9FAQ - chains A and G of the 8 polymer chains in the assembly; structure by electron microscopy, 2.90 A resolution.

Chain A:
Name: Gamma-aminobutyric acid receptor subunit alpha-1
From: Homo sapiens
Reference sequence: P14867 (GBRA1_HUMAN); residues 12-416 here correspond to UniProt positions 39-443 (UniProt number = residue number + 27)
Sequence (405 residues; numbered 12 to 416; the number before each row is that of its first residue):
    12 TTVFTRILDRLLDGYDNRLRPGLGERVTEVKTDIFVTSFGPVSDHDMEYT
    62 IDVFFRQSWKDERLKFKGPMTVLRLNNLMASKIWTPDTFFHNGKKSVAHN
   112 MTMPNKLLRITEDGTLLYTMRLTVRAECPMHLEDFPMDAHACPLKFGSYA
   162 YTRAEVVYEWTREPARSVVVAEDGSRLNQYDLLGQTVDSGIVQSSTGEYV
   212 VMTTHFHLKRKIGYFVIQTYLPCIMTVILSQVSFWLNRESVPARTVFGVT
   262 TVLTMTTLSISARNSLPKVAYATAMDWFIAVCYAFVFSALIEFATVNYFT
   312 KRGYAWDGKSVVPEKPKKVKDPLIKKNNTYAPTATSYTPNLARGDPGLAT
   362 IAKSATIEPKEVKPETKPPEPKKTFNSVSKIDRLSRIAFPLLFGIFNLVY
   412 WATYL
Disordered / not traced: 324-383
Disulfides: Cys139-Cys153
Covalently attached groups: glycan linked to Asn111
Small-molecule neighbours:
  - phosphatidylglycerol (PGW; (1R)-2-{[(S)-{[(2S)-2,3-dihydroxypropyl]oxy}(hydroxy)phosphoryl]oxy}-1-[(hexadecanoyloxy)methyl]ethyl (9Z)-octadec-9-enoate): Lys222, Ile223, Gly224, Val227, Leu232, Ile235, Ile239, Pro401, Phe404, Gly405, Asn408, Trp412, Leu416
  - PIO ([(2R)-2-octanoyloxy-3-[oxidanyl-[(1R,2R,3S,4R,5R,6S)-2,3,6-tris(oxidanyl)-4,5-diphosphonooxy-cyclohexyl]oxy-phosphoryl]oxy-propyl] octanoate): Arg249, Thr306, Phe310, Lys312, Arg313, Phe386, Asn387, Ser388, Val389, Ser390, Lys391, Ile392, Leu395, Ser396, Phe400
Swiss-Prot annotation at these positions:
  - binding site (4-aminobutanoate): Arg67, Thr130
  - binding site (3alpha-hydroxy-5alpha-pregnan-11,20-dione): Trp246
  - glycosylation: Asn111 (N-linked (GlcNAc...) asparagine)

Chain G:
Name: Megabody38
From: Lama glama
Notes: antibody fragment or engineered binder
Sequence (539 residues; each row starts with the number of its first residue):
     1 QVQLQESGGGLVQTKTTTSVIDTTNDAQNLLTQAQTIVNTLKDYCPILIA
    51 KSSSSNGGTNNANTPSWQTAGGGKNSCATFGAEFSAASDMINNAQKIVQE
   101 TQQLSANQPKNITQPHNLNLNSPSSLTALAQKMLKNAQSQAEILKLANQV
   151 ESDFNKLSSGHLKDYIGKCDASAISSANMTMQNQKNNWGNGCAGVEETQS
   201 LLKTSAADFNNQTPQINQAQNLANTLIQELGNNPFRASGGGSGGGGSGKL
   251 SDTYEQLSRLLTNDNGTNSKTSAQAINQAVNNLNERAKTLAGGTTNSPAY
   301 QATLLALRSVLGLWNSMGYAVICGGYTKSPGENNQKDFHYTDENGNGTTI
   351 NCGGSTNSNGTHSYNGTNTLKADKNVSLSIEQYEKIHEAYQILSKALKQA
   401 GLAPLNSKGEKLEAHVTTSKYGSLRVSCAASGRTFTTYIMAWFRQAPGKE
   451 REFLAAMDQGRIQYYGDSVRGRFTISRDYAKNSVDLQLDGLRPEDTAVYY
   501 CAAGAGFWGLRTASSYHYWGQGTQVTVSSHHHHHHEPEA
Disordered / not traced: 14-421, 530-539
Disulfides: Cys428-Cys501

Interface between chain A and chain G:
Residue-residue contacts (30):
  His142(A) - Thr437(G)  hydrogen bond
  His142(A) - Tyr438(G)
  His142(A) - Ala505(G)
  Glu144(A) - Arg433(G)  salt bridge
  Ala150(A) - Phe507(G)  hydrophobic
  His151(A) - Phe507(G)
  Ala152(A) - Gly506(G)
  Lys156(A) - Asp458(G)  salt bridge
  Lys156(A) - Ile462(G)
  Leu194(A) - Phe507(G)  hydrophobic
  Leu194(A) - Trp508(G)
  Gly195(A) - Trp508(G)
  Thr197(A) - Gly509(G)
  Asp199(A) - Leu510(G)
  Asp199(A) - Arg511(G)  salt bridge
  Ser200(A) - Tyr464(G)
  Gly201(A) - Gln463(G)
  Ile202(A) - Ile462(G)
  Ile202(A) - Gln463(G)  hydrogen bond (backbone-backbone)
  Val203(A) - Gly460(G)
  Val203(A) - Arg461(G)
  Gln204(A) - Arg461(G)
  Gln204(A) - Gln463(G)
  Val212(A) - Ile462(G)  hydrophobic
  Thr214(A) - Tyr464(G)
  His216(A) - Tyr464(G)
  His216(A) - Leu510(G)
  His218(A) - Phe507(G)
  His218(A) - Trp508(G)  hydrogen bond (side chain-backbone)
  Leu219(A) - Phe507(G)
Interface residues without a listed pair, chain A (21 interface residues in all): Pro140
Interface residues without a listed pair, chain G (17 interface residues in all): Gln459

Summary:
The interface between chain A and chain G involves 21 residues on one side and 17 on the other, with 3
hydrogen bonds and 3 salt bridges. Among the polar pairs are Glu144(A)-Arg433(G), Lys156(A)-Asp458(G) and
Asp199(A)-Arg511(G). Ligands of chain A: compound PIO and phosphatidylglycerol.
Chain A is Gamma-aminobutyric acid receptor subunit alpha-1 (Homo sapiens) and chain G is Megabody38 (Lama
glama); the structure, CryoEM structure of human full-length alpha1beta3gamma2 GABA(A)R in complex with
GARLH4, the TMD of Neuroligin2 and ..., was determined by electron microscopy.
